Entry 4KCV (X-ray diffraction, 2.18 A resolution); this record covers chains B and A.

# Chain B (and A)
Protein: Pyruvate kinase 1
From: Trypanosoma brucei brucei
Notes: EC 2.7.1.40; chain A of this document is another copy of the same molecule, construct and numbering; everything in this record applies to it too
UniProtKB: P30615 (KPYK1_TRYBB); numbering as in UniProt (aligned over 1-499)
Chain sequence (499 residues; numbered 1 to 499; the number before each row is that of its first residue):
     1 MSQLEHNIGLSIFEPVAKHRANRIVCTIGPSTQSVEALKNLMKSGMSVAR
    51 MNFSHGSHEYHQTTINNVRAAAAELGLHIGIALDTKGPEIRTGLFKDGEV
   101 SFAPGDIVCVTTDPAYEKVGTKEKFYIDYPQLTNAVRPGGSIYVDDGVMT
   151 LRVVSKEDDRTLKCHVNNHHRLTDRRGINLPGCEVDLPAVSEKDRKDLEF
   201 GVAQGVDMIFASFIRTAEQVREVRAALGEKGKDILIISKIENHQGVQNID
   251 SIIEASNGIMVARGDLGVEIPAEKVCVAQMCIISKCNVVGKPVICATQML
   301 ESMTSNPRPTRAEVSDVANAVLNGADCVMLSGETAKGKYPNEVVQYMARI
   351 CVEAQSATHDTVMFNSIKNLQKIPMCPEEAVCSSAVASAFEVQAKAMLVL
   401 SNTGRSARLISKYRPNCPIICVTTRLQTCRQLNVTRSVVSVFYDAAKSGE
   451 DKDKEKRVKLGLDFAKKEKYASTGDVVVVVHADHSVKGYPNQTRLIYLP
Not modelled in the structure: 1
Ion coordination: K+: N52, S54, D84, T85; Mg2+: E241, D265 (together with 2-oxoglutaric acid)
Ligand contacts:
  - 2-oxoglutaric acid (AKG): R50, K239, E241, M260, A262, R263, G264, D265, A296, T297, M329, S331
  - 2,6-di-O-phosphono-beta-D-fructofuranose (FDP): L400, S401, N402, T403, G404, R405, S406, K454, R457, V480, H481, A482, V486, K487, G488, Y489, P490
Curated features (UniProtKB/Swiss-Prot):
  - binding site (substrate): R50, G264, D265, T297
  - binding site (ATP): N52 to H55, R91
  - binding site (K(+)): N52, S54, D84, T85
  - binding site (Mg(2+)): E241, D265
  - site: K239 (Transition state stabilizer)
What the authors report for this chain:
  - binding site for 2-oxoglutaric acid: K239, S331
  - catalytic residues: R50, K239, G264, D265, T297, S331 (proposed by the authors, not directly observed)

# Interface between chain B and chain A
Pairs across the interface (96):
  S2(B) with S366(A)
  L4(B) with S284(A); S366(A); I367(A); L370(A), hydrophobic
  E5(B) with L370(A)
  N7(B) with M280(A); C281(A); S284(A), hydrogen bond
  I8(B) with S284(A); K285(A), hydrogen bond (backbone-side chain); V288(A), hydrophobic
  L10(B) with V277(A), hydrophobic; M280(A), hydrophobic
  I12(B) with V246(A), hydrophobic; K274(A), hydrogen bond (backbone-side chain); V277(A), hydrophobic; A278(A)
  F13(B) with H243(A); V246(A), hydrophobic
  D146(B) with R308(A), hydrogen bond (backbone-side chain)
  G147(B) with R308(A), hydrogen bond (backbone-side chain)
  V148(B) with R308(A)
  H243(B) with F13(A)
  V246(B) with I12(A), hydrophobic
  Q247(B) with F13(A)
  R263(B) with R311(A), hydrogen bond (backbone-side chain)
  G264(B) with R311(A), hydrogen bond (backbone-side chain)
  G267(B) with R311(A)
  V268(B) with R311(A)
  A272(B) with V314(A)
  E273(B) with R349(A), salt bridge; I350(A); E353(A)
  K274(B) with I12(A); E14(A); V16(A); E353(A), salt bridge
  C276(B) with V314(A), hydrophobic; S315(A); A318(A), hydrophobic
  V277(B) with L10(A), hydrophobic; S11(A); E353(A)
  A278(B) with I12(A)
  M280(B) with N7(A); L10(A), hydrophobic; L322(A), hydrophobic
  C281(B) with N7(A); I8(A); L10(A)
  S284(B) with L4(A); N7(A), hydrogen bond; I8(A)
  K285(B) with I8(A)
  V288(B) with L4(A), hydrophobic
  T297(B) with R311(A)
  Q298(B) with T310(A); R311(A), hydrogen bond (side chain-backbone); A312(A)
  M299(B) with A312(A)
  P307(B) with V148(A), hydrophobic
  R308(B) with D146(A), salt bridge; G147(A); G267(A), hydrogen bond (side chain-backbone); A272(A)
  T310(B) with Q298(A)
  R311(B) with D146(A), salt bridge; R263(A), hydrogen bond (side chain-backbone); G264(A), hydrogen bond (side chain-backbone); G267(A); V268(A); T297(A); Q298(A), hydrogen bond (backbone-side chain)
  A312(B) with Q298(A); A312(A); E313(A); D316(A)
  E313(B) with A312(A)
  V314(B) with A272(A)
  S315(B) with D316(A), hydrogen bond
  D316(B) with A312(A); S315(A), hydrogen bond
  A318(B) with C276(A), hydrophobic
  N319(B) with N319(A)
  L322(B) with M280(A), hydrophobic
  R349(B) with E273(A), salt bridge
  I350(B) with E273(A)
  E353(B) with E273(A); K274(A), salt bridge; V277(A)
  S366(B) with S2(A); L4(A)
  I367(B) with L4(A)
  L370(B) with L4(A), hydrophobic; E5(A)
Also at the interface, not in a pair above, chain B (56 interface residues in all): E14, V16, I270, N287, Y346, A357
Also at the interface, not in a pair above, chain A (55 interface residues in all): I270, N287, M299, Y346, A357

# Summary
The interface between chain B and chain A involves 56 residues on one side and 55 on the other, with 15
hydrogen bonds and 6 salt bridges. Polar pairs include E273(B)-R349(A), K274(B)-E353(A) and R308(B)-D146(A).
The paper reports catalytic residues R50(B), K239(B) and G264(B) among others; a binding site for
2-oxoglutaric acid at K239(B) and S331(B).
Both chains are Pyruvate kinase 1 (Trypanosoma brucei brucei). Entry 4KCV (Pyruvate kinase (PYK) from
Trypanosoma brucei soaked with 2-oxoglutaric acid) was determined by X-ray diffraction (same publication as
4KCT, 4KCU and 4KCW).
